5L6B - chains S and T of the 28 polymer chains in the assembly; structure by X-ray diffraction, 2.60 A resolution.

Chain S:
Name: Proteasome subunit alpha type-6
Organism: Saccharomyces cerevisiae (strain ATCC 204508 / S288c)
Notes: EC 3.4.25.1
UniProtKB: P40302 (PSA6_YEAST); residues 0-233 here correspond to UniProt positions 1-234 (UniProt number = residue number + 1)
Chain sequence (234 residues; each row starts with the number of its first residue; numbering starts at 0):
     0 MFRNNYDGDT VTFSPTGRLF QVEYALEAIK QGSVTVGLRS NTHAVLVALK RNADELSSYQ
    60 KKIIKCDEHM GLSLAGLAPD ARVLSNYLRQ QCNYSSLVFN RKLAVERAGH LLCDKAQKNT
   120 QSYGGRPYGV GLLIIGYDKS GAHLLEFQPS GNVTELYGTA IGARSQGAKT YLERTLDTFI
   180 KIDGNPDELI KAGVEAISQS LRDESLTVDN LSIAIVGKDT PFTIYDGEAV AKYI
Not modelled in the structure: 0-2
Swiss-Prot annotation at these positions:
  - modified residue: Ser13 (Phosphoserine)
  - cross-link: Lys190 (Glycyl lysine isopeptide (Lys-Gly) (interchain with G-Cter in ubiquitin))

Chain T:
Name: Probable proteasome subunit alpha type-7
Organism: Saccharomyces cerevisiae (strain ATCC 204508 / S288c)
Notes: EC 3.4.25.1
UniProtKB: P21242 (PSA7_YEAST); residues -3 to 284 here correspond to UniProt positions 1-288 (UniProt number = residue number + 4)
Chain sequence (288 residues; row label = number of the first residue in the row; numbers below 1 keep their minus sign (Met-3 is residue -3)):
    -3 MTSIGTGYDL SNSVFSPDGR NFQVEYAVKA VENGTTSIGI KCNDGVVFAV EKLITSKLLV
    57 PQKNVKIQVV DRHIGCVYSG LIPDGRHLVN RGREEAASFK KLYKTPIPIP AFADRLGQYV
   117 QAHTLYNSVR PFGVSTIFGG VDKNGAHLYM LEPSGSYWGY KGAATGKGRQ SAKAELEKLV
   177 DHHPEGLSAR EAVKQAAKII YLAHEDNKEK DFELEISWCS LSETNGLHKF VKGDLLQEAI
   237 DFAQKEINGD DDEDEDDSDN VMSSDDENAP VATNANATTD QEGDIHLE
Not modelled in the structure: -3 to 1, 245-284
Swiss-Prot annotation at these positions:
  - modified residue: Thr-2 (N-acetylthreonine)

Chain S / chain T interface:
Residue-residue contacts (63; chain S residue first):
  Asn4(S) - Leu6(T)
  Tyr5(S) - Asp5(T)  hydrogen bond
  Tyr5(S) - Leu6(T)  hydrophobic
  Thr9(S) - Arg126(T)
  Val10(S) - Gln19(T)
  Val10(S) - Asn123(T)
  Val10(S) - Ser124(T)
  Val10(S) - Val125(T)
  Val10(S) - Arg126(T)
  Thr11(S) - Leu6(T)
  Thr11(S) - Gln19(T)
  Phe12(S) - Gln19(T)
  Phe12(S) - Tyr22(T)  hydrophobic
  Phe12(S) - Ala23(T)  hydrophobic
  Phe12(S) - Arg126(T)
  Phe12(S) - Pro127(T)
  Ser13(S) - Tyr22(T)
  Pro14(S) - Tyr22(T)  hydrophobic
  Pro14(S) - Lys25(T)
  Thr15(S) - Lys25(T)
  Gly16(S) - Tyr22(T)
  Gly16(S) - Lys25(T)
  Gly16(S) - Ala26(T)
  Leu18(S) - Leu77(T)  hydrophobic
  Leu18(S) - Arg126(T)
  His109(S) - Arg82(T)
  Cys112(S) - Arg82(T)
  Asp113(S) - Arg82(T)  salt bridge
  Asp113(S) - Asn86(T)
  Gln116(S) - Pro79(T)
  Gln116(S) - Asp80(T)
  Gln116(S) - His83(T)  hydrogen bond
  Gln116(S) - Arg126(T)
  Thr119(S) - Arg126(T)  hydrogen bond (backbone-side chain)
  Gln120(S) - His119(T)
  Gln120(S) - Val125(T)
  Gln120(S) - Arg126(T)  hydrogen bond (backbone-backbone)
  Gln120(S) - Pro127(T)
  Gln120(S) - Phe128(T)
  Ser121(S) - Ser124(T)
  Tyr122(S) - Ser124(T)  hydrogen bond (backbone-backbone)
  Ser149(S) - Pro79(T)
  Gly150(S) - Pro79(T)
  Asn151(S) - Ile78(T)
  Asn151(S) - Pro79(T)
  Thr153(S) - Leu55(T)
  Thr153(S) - Asn60(T)
  Glu154(S) - Val56(T)
  Glu154(S) - Lys59(T)
  Glu154(S) - Asn60(T)  hydrogen bond (backbone-side chain)
  Leu155(S) - Leu54(T)
  Leu155(S) - Leu55(T)
  Leu155(S) - Val56(T)
  Tyr156(S) - Leu54(T)  hydrogen bond (backbone-backbone)
  Tyr156(S) - Leu55(T)
  Tyr156(S) - Val56(T)
  Tyr156(S) - Pro57(T)
  Gly157(S) - Leu54(T)
  Lys168(S) - Leu54(T)
  Leu171(S) - Leu54(T)
  Glu172(S) - Ser52(T)  hydrogen bond
  Glu172(S) - Lys53(T)  hydrogen bond (side chain-backbone)
  Leu175(S) - Lys53(T)
Other interface residues (no listed pair), chain S (35 interface residues in all): Arg38, Glu105, Val152, Phe178
Other interface residues (no listed pair), chain T (30 interface residues in all): Gly129

Overview:
Chain S and chain T form an interface of 35 and 30 residues respectively, with 9 hydrogen bonds and 1 salt
bridge. Polar pairs include Asp113(S)-Arg82(T), Tyr5(S)-Asp5(T) and Gln116(S)-His83(T).
Here chain S is Proteasome subunit alpha type-6 and chain T is Probable proteasome subunit alpha type-7, both
from Saccharomyces cerevisiae (strain ATCC 204508 / S288c). Entry 5L6B (Yeast 20S proteasome with mouse beta5i
(1-138) and mouse beta6 (97-111; 118-133) in complex with ONX ...) was determined by X-ray diffraction (same
publication as 5L52, 5L54, 5L55, 5L5A, 5L5B, 5L5D and 30 further entries).
